Entry 4IZK (X-ray diffraction, 2.30 A resolution); this record covers chain A.

[Chain A]
Name: Yellowtail Ascites Virus (YAV) VP4 protease
Source organism: Yellowtail ascites virus
Notes: EC 3.4.21.115
UniProtKB: P89521 (P89521_9VIRU); numbering as in UniProt (aligned over 508-716)
Chain sequence (210 residues; each row starts with the number of its first residue):
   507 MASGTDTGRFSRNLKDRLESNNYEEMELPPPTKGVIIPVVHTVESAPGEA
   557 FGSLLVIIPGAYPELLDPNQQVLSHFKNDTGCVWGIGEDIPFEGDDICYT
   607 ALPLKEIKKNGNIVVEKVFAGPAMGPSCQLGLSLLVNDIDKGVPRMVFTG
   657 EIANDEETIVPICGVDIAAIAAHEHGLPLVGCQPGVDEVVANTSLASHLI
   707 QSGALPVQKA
Disordered / not traced: 507-514
Disulfide bonds: Cys588-Cys604
Modified / non-standard residues: Cys669 (s-hydroxycysteine; CSO)
Construct notes: initiating methionine (507); engineered mutation Ala674 (Lys in P89521)
What the authors report for this chain:
  - conformationally variable residues (side-chain flip): Val545, His547
  - mutagenesis - V686Q: decreased catalytic activity (citing earlier work)

[Summary]
The paper reports that V686Q reduces catalytic activity; conformational variability at Val545 and His547.
Chain A is Yellowtail Ascites Virus (YAV) VP4 protease (Yellowtail ascites virus); the structure, Crystal
structure of yellowtail ascites virus VP4 protease active site mutant (K674A) reveals both an acyl-enzyme ...,
was determined by X-ray diffraction together with 4IZJ from the same study.
